PDB entry 3K7A | X-ray diffraction, 3.80 A resolution | chains B and L of the 11 polymer chains in the assembly

# Chain B
Molecule: DNA-directed RNA polymerase II subunit RPB2
Organism: Saccharomyces cerevisiae
Notes: EC 2.7.7.6
UniProtKB: P08518 (RPB2_YEAST); residues 1-1224 here = UniProt positions 1-1224
Amino-acid sequence (1224 residues; numbered 1 to 1224; the number before each row is that of its first residue):
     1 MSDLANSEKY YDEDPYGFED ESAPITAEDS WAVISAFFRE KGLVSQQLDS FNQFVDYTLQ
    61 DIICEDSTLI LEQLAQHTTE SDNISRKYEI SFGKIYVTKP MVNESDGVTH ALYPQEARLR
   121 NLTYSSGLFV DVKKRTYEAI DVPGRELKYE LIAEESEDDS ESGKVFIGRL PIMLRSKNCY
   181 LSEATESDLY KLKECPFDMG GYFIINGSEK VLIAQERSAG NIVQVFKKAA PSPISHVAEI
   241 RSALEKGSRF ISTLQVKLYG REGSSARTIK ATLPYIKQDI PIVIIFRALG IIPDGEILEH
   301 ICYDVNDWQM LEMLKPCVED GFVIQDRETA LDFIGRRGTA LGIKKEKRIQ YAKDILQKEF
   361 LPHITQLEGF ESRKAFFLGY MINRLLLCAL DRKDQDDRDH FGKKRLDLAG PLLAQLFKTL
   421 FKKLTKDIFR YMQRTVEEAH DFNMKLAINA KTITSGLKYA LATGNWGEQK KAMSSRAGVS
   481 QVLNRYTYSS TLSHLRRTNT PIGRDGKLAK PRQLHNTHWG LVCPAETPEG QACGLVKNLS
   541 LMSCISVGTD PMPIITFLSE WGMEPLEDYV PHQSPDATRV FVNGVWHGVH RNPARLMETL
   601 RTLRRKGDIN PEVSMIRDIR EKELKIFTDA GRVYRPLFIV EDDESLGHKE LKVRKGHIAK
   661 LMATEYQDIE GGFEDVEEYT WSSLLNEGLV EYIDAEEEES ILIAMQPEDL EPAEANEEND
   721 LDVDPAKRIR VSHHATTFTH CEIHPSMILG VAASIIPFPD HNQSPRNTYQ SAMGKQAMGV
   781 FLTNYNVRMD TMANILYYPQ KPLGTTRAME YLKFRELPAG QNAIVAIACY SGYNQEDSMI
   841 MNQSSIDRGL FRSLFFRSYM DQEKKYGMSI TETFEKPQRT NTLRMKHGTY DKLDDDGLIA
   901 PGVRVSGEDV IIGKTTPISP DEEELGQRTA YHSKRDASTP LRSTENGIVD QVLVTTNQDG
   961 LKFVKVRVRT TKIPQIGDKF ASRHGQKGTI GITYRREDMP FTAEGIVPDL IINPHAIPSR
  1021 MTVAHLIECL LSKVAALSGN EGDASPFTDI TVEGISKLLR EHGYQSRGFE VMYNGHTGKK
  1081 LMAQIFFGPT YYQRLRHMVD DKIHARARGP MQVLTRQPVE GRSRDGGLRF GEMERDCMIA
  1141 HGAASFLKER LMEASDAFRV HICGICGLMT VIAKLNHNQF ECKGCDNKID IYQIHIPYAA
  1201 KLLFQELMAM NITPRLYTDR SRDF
Unresolved in the structure: 1-19, 71-89, 135-163, 669-677, 716-721, 864-867, 917-932
Metal / ion sites: Zn2+: Cys-1163, Cys-1166, Cys-1182, Cys-1185

# Chain L
Molecule: DNA-directed RNA polymerases I, II, and III subunit RPABC4
Organism: Saccharomyces cerevisiae
UniProtKB: P40422 (RPAB4_YEAST); numbering as in UniProt (aligned over 1-70)
Amino-acid sequence (70 residues; each row starts with the number of its first residue):
     1 MSREGFQIPT NLDAAAAGTS QARTATLKYI CAECSSKLSL SRTDAVRCKD CGHRILLKAR
    61 TKRLVQFEAR
Unresolved in the structure: 1-24
Metal / ion sites: Zn2+: Cys-31, Cys-34, Cys-48, Cys-51
Swiss-Prot annotation at these positions:
  - zinc finger: Cys-31 to Cys-51 (C4-type)
  - binding site (Zn(2+)): Cys-31, Cys-34, Cys-48, Cys-51

# Chain B / chain L interface
Residue-residue contacts - 41 pairs, chain B then chain L:
  Glu-104(B) with Arg-54(L), salt bridge
  Asp-106(B) with Arg-47(L), hydrogen bond (backbone-side chain)
  His-110(B) with Arg-54(L)
  Glu-116(B) with Arg-54(L), salt bridge
  Arg-120(B) with Arg-54(L)
  Lys-193(B) with Ala-32(L), hydrogen bond (side chain-backbone); Glu-33(L)
  Arg-852(B) with Arg-70(L), hydrogen bond (side chain-backbone)
  Lys-892(B) with Arg-63(L)
  Asp-894(B) with Lys-58(L), salt bridge
  Asp-896(B) with Lys-28(L), salt bridge; Tyr-29(L); Lys-58(L), salt bridge
  Leu-898(B) with Lys-58(L), hydrogen bond (backbone-side chain)
  Ala-900(B) with Lys-58(L); Thr-61(L), hydrogen bond (backbone-side chain)
  Pro-901(B) with Lys-58(L); Ala-59(L); Thr-61(L)
  Gly-902(B) with Thr-61(L), hydrogen bond (backbone-side chain); Val-65(L)
  Val-903(B) with Thr-61(L), hydrogen bond (backbone-side chain); Arg-63(L)
  Arg-904(B) with Val-65(L); Gln-66(L), hydrogen bond (side chain-backbone); Phe-67(L); Glu-68(L), salt bridge
  Ile-948(B) with Phe-67(L), hydrophobic
  Gln-951(B) with Leu-57(L)
  Val-952(B) with Leu-57(L); Lys-58(L), hydrogen bond (backbone-backbone)
  Leu-953(B) with Leu-56(L)
  Val-954(B) with Tyr-29(L), hydrophobic; Val-46(L); Arg-54(L); Ile-55(L); Leu-56(L), hydrogen bond (backbone-backbone)
  Thr-955(B) with Arg-54(L); Ile-55(L), hydrogen bond (side chain-backbone)
  Thr-956(B) with Val-46(L); Arg-54(L)
Other interface residues (no listed pair), chain B (28 interface residues in all): Gly-107, Asp-891, Asp-895, Ile-899, Lys-962
Other interface residues (no listed pair), chain L (22 interface residues in all): Arg-42, His-53, Arg-60

# Summary
28 residues of chain B and 22 residues of chain L are in contact; the contacts include 11 hydrogen bonds and 6
salt bridges. Among the polar pairs are Glu-104(B)/Arg-54(L), Glu-116(B)/Arg-54(L) and Asp-894(B)/Lys-58(L).
UniProt lists 4 Zn2+-binding residues on chain L.
Chain B is DNA-directed RNA polymerase II subunit RPB2 and chain L is DNA-directed RNA polymerases I, II, and
III subunit RPABC4, both from Saccharomyces cerevisiae; the structure, Crystal Structure of an RNA polymerase
II-TFIIB complex, was determined by X-ray diffraction.
